PDB entry 7RE2 | electron microscopy, 3.17 A resolution | chains C and D of the 7 polymer chains in the assembly

# Chain C
Protein: Non-structural protein 7
Organism: Severe acute respiratory syndrome coronavirus 2
UniProt: P0DTD1 (R1AB_SARS2); residues 1-83 here correspond to UniProt positions 3860-3942 (UniProt number = residue number + 3859)
Sequence (88 residues; numbered -4 to 83; the number before each row is that of its first residue; numbers below 1 keep their minus sign (Gly-4 is residue -4)):
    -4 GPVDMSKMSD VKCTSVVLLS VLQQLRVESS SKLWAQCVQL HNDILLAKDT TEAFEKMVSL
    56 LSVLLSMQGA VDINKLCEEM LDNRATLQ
Disordered / not traced: -4 to 0, 76-83
Differences from the reference sequence: expression tag (-4 to 0)
UniProt features mapped onto this chain:
  - site: Gln83 (Cleavage)

# Chain D
Protein: Non-structural protein 8
Organism: Severe acute respiratory syndrome coronavirus 2
UniProt: P0DTD1 (R1AB_SARS2); residues 1-198 here correspond to UniProt positions 3943-4140 (UniProt number = residue number + 3942)
Sequence (199 residues; row label = number of the first residue in the row; numbering starts at 0):
     0 MAIASEFSSL PSYAAFATAQ EAYEQAVANG DSEVVLKKLK KSLNVAKSEF DRDAAMQRKL
    60 EKMADQAMTQ MYKQARSEDK RAKVTSAMQT MLFTMLRKLD NDALNNIINN ARDGCVPLNI
   120 IPLTTAAKLM VVIPDYNTYK NTCDGTTFTY ASALWEIQQV VDADSKIVQL SEISMDNSPN
   180 LAWPLIVTAL RANSAVKLQ
Disordered / not traced: 0-6, 192-198
Differences from the reference sequence: initiating methionine (0)
UniProt features mapped onto this chain:
  - site: Gln198 (Cleavage)
Ligand contacts: chapso (1N7): Ala63, Ala66, Met67

# Chain C / chain D interface
Residue-residue contacts (51; chain C residue first):
  Lys2(C) - Leu98(D)
  Asp5(C) - Lys97(D)  salt bridge
  Asp5(C) - Leu98(D)
  Cys8(C) - Met94(D)
  Thr9(C) - Leu91(D)
  Thr9(C) - Met94(D)
  Thr9(C) - Leu95(D)
  Thr9(C) - Leu98(D)
  Val12(C) - Met87(D)  hydrophobic
  Val12(C) - Leu91(D)  hydrophobic
  Val12(C) - Met94(D)  hydrophobic
  Leu13(C) - Leu91(D)  hydrophobic
  Val16(C) - Met87(D)  hydrophobic
  Val16(C) - Leu91(D)  hydrophobic
  Gln19(C) - Val83(D)
  Gln19(C) - Thr84(D)
  Leu28(C) - Ile119(D)  hydrophobic
  Gln31(C) - Ile119(D)
  Phe49(C) - Leu98(D)  hydrophobic
  Phe49(C) - Asn100(D)
  Glu50(C) - Leu122(D)
  Met52(C) - Leu103(D)  hydrophobic
  Val53(C) - Ala102(D)  hydrophobic
  Val53(C) - Leu103(D)  hydrophobic
  Ser54(C) - Ile119(D)
  Ser54(C) - Ile120(D)  hydrogen bond (side chain-backbone)
  Ser54(C) - Leu122(D)
  Leu56(C) - Leu95(D)  hydrophobic
  Leu56(C) - Leu103(D)  hydrophobic
  Leu56(C) - Ile106(D)  hydrophobic
  Leu56(C) - Ile107(D)  hydrophobic
  Ser57(C) - Pro116(D)
  Ser57(C) - Asn118(D)  hydrogen bond (side chain-backbone)
  Ser57(C) - Ile119(D)
  Ser57(C) - Ile120(D)  hydrogen bond (side chain-backbone)
  Val58(C) - Ile119(D)  hydrophobic
  Leu59(C) - Leu91(D)  hydrophobic
  Leu60(C) - Ile106(D)
  Leu60(C) - Ala110(D)  hydrophobic
  Leu60(C) - Val115(D)
  Ser61(C) - Pro116(D)
  Gln63(C) - Val115(D)
  Ile68(C) - Phe92(D)  hydrophobic
  Ile68(C) - Arg111(D)
  Asn69(C) - Arg111(D)
  Leu71(C) - Gln88(D)
  Leu71(C) - Phe92(D)  hydrophobic
  Cys72(C) - Arg111(D)
  Glu74(C) - Thr89(D)
  Met75(C) - Phe92(D)
  Met75(C) - Arg96(D)  hydrogen bond
Also at the interface, not in a pair above, chain C (34 interface residues in all): Val6, Ser15, Leu20, Lys51, Val66, Glu73
Also at the interface, not in a pair above, chain D (27 interface residues in all): Met90, Ala150

# In short
The interface between chain C and chain D involves 34 residues on one side and 27 on the other; the contacts
include 4 hydrogen bonds and 1 salt bridge. Polar pairs include Asp5(C)-Lys97(D), Ser54(C)-Ile120(D) and
Ser57(C)-Asn118(D). Ligands of chain D: chapso.
Chain C is Non-structural protein 7 and chain D is Non-structural protein 8, both from Severe acute
respiratory syndrome coronavirus 2; the structure, SARS-CoV-2 replication-transcription complex bound to nsp13
helicase - nsp13(1)-RTC, was determined by electron microscopy together with 7RDX, 7RDY, 7RDZ, 7RE0, 7RE1 and
7RE3 from the same study.
